4KLF - chains T and A of the 4 polymer chains in the assembly; structure by X-ray diffraction, 1.85 A resolution.

[Chain T]
Molecule: 16-nt DNA strand
Sequence (16 nucleotides; each row starts with the number of its first residue):
     1 CCGACGGCGC ATCAGC

[Chain A]
Name: DNA polymerase beta
Source organism: Homo sapiens
Notes: EC 2.7.7.7, 4.2.99.-
Reference sequence: P06746 (DPOLB_HUMAN); numbering as in UniProt (aligned over 1-335)
Amino-acid sequence (335 residues; each row starts with the number of its first residue):
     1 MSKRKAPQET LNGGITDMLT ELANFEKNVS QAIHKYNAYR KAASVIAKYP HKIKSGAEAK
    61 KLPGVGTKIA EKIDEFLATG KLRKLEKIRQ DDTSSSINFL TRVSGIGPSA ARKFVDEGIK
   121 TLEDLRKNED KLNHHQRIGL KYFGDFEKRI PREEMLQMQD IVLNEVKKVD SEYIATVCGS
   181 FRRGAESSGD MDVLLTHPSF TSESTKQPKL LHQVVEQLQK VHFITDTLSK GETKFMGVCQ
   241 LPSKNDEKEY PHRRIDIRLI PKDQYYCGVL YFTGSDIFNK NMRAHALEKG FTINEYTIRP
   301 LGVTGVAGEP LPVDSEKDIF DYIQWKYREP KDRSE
Not modelled in the structure: 1-9
Metal / ion sites: Na+ site 1: Lys60, Leu62, Val65 (shared with 1 residue of chain D); Na+ site 2: Thr101, Val103, Ile106 (shared with 1 residue of chain P); Mg2+ site 1: Asp190, Asp192, Asp256 (together with 2'-deoxycytidine-5'-triphosphate) (shared with 2 residues of chain P); Mg2+ site 2: Asp190, Asp192 (together with 2'-deoxycytidine-5'-triphosphate, pyrophosphate) (shared with 1 residue of chain P)
Small-molecule neighbours: 2'-deoxycytidine-5'-triphosphate / pyrophosphate: Arg149, Gly179, Ser180, Arg183, Ser187, Ser188, Gly189, Asp190, Asp192, Tyr271, Phe272, Thr273, Gly274, Ser275, Asp276, Asn279
Swiss-Prot annotation at these positions:
  - region: Arg183 to Asp192 (DNA-binding)
  - active site: Lys72 (Nucleophile)
  - binding site (K(+)): Lys60, Leu62, Val65, Thr101, Val103, Ile106
  - binding site (Na(+)): Lys60, Leu62, Val65, Thr101, Val103, Ile106
  - binding site (dATP): Arg149, Ser180, Arg183, Gly189, Asp190
  - binding site (dCTP): Arg149, Ser180, Arg183, Gly189, Asp190
  - binding site (dGTP): Arg149, Ser180, Arg183, Gly189, Asp190, Asp192
  - binding site (dTTP): Arg149, Ser180, Arg183, Gly189, Asp190
  - binding site (Mg(2+)): Asp190, Asp192, Asp256
  - modified residue: Lys72 (N6-acetyllysine), Arg83 (Omega-N-methylarginine), Arg152 (Omega-N-methylarginine)
  - cross-link (Glycyl lysine isopeptide (Lys-Gly)): Lys41 (interchain with G-Cter in ubiquitin), Lys61 (interchain with G-Cter in ubiquitin), Lys81 (interchain with G-Cter in ubiquitin)
  - natural variant: Leu22 (L22P: Found in a gastric cancer sample; uncertain significance), Tyr39 (Y39C: Found in a gastric cancer sample; uncertain significance), Gly118 (G118V: Decreased DNA-directed DNA polymerase activity), Arg137 (R137Q: Decreased function in base-excision repair), Arg149 (R149I: Decreased DNA-directed DNA polymerase activity), Asp160 (D160N: Found in a gastric cancer sample; uncertain significance), Cys239 (C239R: Found in a gastric cancer sample; uncertain significance), Lys289 (K289M: Found in a colon cancer sample; uncertain significance), Asn294 (N294D: Found in a gastric cancer sample; uncertain significance), Glu295 (E295K: Found in a gastric cancer sample; uncertain significance)
  - mutagenesis: Phe25 (F25W: No effect on 5'-dRP lyase activity. Decreased ssDNA binding), His34 (H34G: Decreased 5'-dRP lyase activity. Decreased ssDNA binding), Lys35 (K35A: Decreased 5'-dRP lyase activity. Decreased ssDNA binding. Loss of 5'-dRP lyase activity; when associated with A-68 and A-72. Decreased ssDNA binding; when associated with A-68 and A-72 ...), Tyr39 (Y39F: No effect on 5'-dRP lyase activity; Y39Q: Abolishes DNA polymerase and 5'-dRP lyase activity), Lys41 (K41R: Abolishes ubiquitination; when associated with R-61 and R-81), Lys60 (K60A: Decreased 5'-dRP lyase activity. Decreased ssDNA binding), Lys61 (K61R: Abolishes ubiquitination; when associated with R-41 and R-81), Lys68 (K68A: No effect on 5'-dRP lyase activity. Decreased ssDNA binding. Loss of 5'-dRP lyase activity; when associated with A-35 and A-72. Decreased ssDNA binding; when associated with A-35 and A-72 ...), Glu71 (E71Q: No effect on 5'-dRP lyase activity. No effect on structure shown by circular dichroism. No effect on ssDNA binding), Lys72 (K72A: Severely reduced 5'-dRP lyase activity. Does not affect ssDNA binding. Loss of 5'-dRP lyase activity; when associated with A-35 and A-68. Decreased ssDNA binding ...), Glu75 (E75A: Slightly decreased 5'-dRP lyase activity. Decreased ssDNA binding. No effect on structure shown by circular dichroism), Lys81 (K81R: Abolishes ubiquitination; when associated with R-41 and R-61), 5 further mutagenesis entries in UniProt
What the authors report for this chain:
  - Mg2+ coordination: Asp190, Asp192, Asp256
  - catalytic residues: Asp256

[Interface between chain T and chain A]
Residue-residue contacts - 29 pairs, chain T then chain A:
  DC5(T) - His34(A)  stacking on the base
  DC5(T) - Leu287(A)  phosphate contact
  DG6(T) - Asn279(A)  base contact
  DG6(T) - Lys280(A)  hydrogen bond to the base
  DG6(T) - Arg283(A)  hydrogen bond to the base
  DG6(T) - Ala284(A)  sugar contact
  DG6(T) - Leu287(A)  phosphate contact
  DG7(T) - Tyr271(A)  base contact
  DG7(T) - Arg283(A)  hydrogen bond to the sugar
  DG7(T) - Leu287(A)  phosphate contact
  DG7(T) - Thr292(A)  hydrogen bond to the phosphate
  DG7(T) - Ile293(A)  sugar contact
  DG7(T) - Asn294(A)  phosphate contact
  DC8(T) - Asn294(A)  hydrogen bond to the phosphate
  DC8(T) - Glu295(A)  sugar contact
  DC8(T) - Arg299(A)  salt bridge to the phosphate
  DG9(T) - Thr233(A)  hydrogen bond to the phosphate
  DG9(T) - Lys234(A)  phosphate contact
  DG9(T) - Arg258(A)  sugar contact
  DG9(T) - Tyr296(A)  hydrogen bond to the phosphate
  DC10(T) - Ser229(A)  phosphate contact
  DC10(T) - Lys230(A)  hydrogen bond to the phosphate
  DC10(T) - Gly231(A)  phosphate contact
  DC10(T) - Glu232(A)  hydrogen bond to the phosphate
  DC10(T) - Thr233(A)  hydrogen bond to the phosphate
  DC10(T) - Lys234(A)  hydrogen bond to the phosphate
  DA11(T) - Ser229(A)  sugar contact
  DA11(T) - Lys230(A)  hydrogen bond to the phosphate
  DT12(T) - Asn133(A)  phosphate contact
Also at the interface, not in a pair above, chain A (22 interface residues in all): His134

[Overview]
8 residues of chain T face 22 of chain A across their interface; the contacts include 12 hydrogen bonds, 1
salt bridge and 1 aromatic stacking contact. Among the polar pairs are DG6(T)-Lys280(A), DG6(T)-Arg283(A) and
DG7(T)-Arg283(A). Chain A binds 2'-deoxycytidine-5'-triphosphate / pyrophosphate. From the paper: the
catalytic residue Asp256(A); Mg2+ coordination by Asp190(A), Asp192(A) and Asp256(A).
Chain T is a 16-nt DNA strand and chain A is DNA polymerase beta (Homo sapiens); the structure, DNA polymerase
beta matched reactant complex with Mg2+, 20 s, was determined by X-ray diffraction, deposited together with
4KLD, 4KLE, 4KLG, 4KLH, 4KLI, 4KLJ and 8 further entries.
